Entry 8E3H (electron microscopy, 6.50 A resolution (low resolution: residue-level contacts below are approximate; hydrogen-bond / salt-bridge calls are withheld)); this record covers chains c and d of the 7 polymer chains in the assembly.

# Chain c (and d)
Molecule: Transcription termination factor Rho
Source organism: Escherichia coli
Notes: EC 3.6.4.-; chain d of this document is another copy of the same molecule, construct and numbering; everything in this record applies to it too
UniProt: A0A0A0GPI6 (A0A0A0GPI6_ECOLX); residues 1-419 here correspond to UniProt positions 25-443 (UniProt number = residue number + 24)
Amino-acid sequence (419 residues; row label = number of the first residue in the row):
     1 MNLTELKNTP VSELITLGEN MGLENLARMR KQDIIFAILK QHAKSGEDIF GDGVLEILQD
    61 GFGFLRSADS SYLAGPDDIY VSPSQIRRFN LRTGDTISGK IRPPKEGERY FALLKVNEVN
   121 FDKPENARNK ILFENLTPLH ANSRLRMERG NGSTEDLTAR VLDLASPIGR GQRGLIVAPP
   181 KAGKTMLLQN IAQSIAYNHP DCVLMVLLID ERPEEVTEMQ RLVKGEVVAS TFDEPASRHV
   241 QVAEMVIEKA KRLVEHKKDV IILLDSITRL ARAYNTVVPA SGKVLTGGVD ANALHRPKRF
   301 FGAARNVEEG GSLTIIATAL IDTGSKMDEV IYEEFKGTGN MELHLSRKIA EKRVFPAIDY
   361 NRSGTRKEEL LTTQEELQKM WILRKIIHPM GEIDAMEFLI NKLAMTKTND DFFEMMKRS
Not modelled in the structure: 418-419
Ion coordination: beryllium trifluoride ion: Lys184 (together with ADP)
Ligand contacts:
  - ADP / beryllium trifluoride, molecule 1: Thr158, Pro179, Pro180, Lys181, Ala182, Gly183, Lys184, Thr185, Met186, Asp265, Leu320, Phe355
  - ADP / beryllium trifluoride, molecule 2: Gly337, Thr365, Arg366, Lys367

# Chain c / chain d interface
Contacting residue pairs (54):
  Arg28(c) - Arg128(d)
  Pro180(c) - Gly337(d)
  Pro180(c) - Arg366(d)
  Lys181(c) - Glu342(d)
  Lys181(c) - Arg362(d)
  Lys181(c) - Ser363(d)
  Lys181(c) - Gly364(d)
  Lys181(c) - Arg366(d)
  Ala182(c) - Arg366(d)
  Met186(c) - Lys367(d)
  Asp210(c) - Lys298(d)
  Arg212(c) - Arg173(d)
  Arg212(c) - Thr338(d)
  Arg212(c) - Gly339(d)
  Arg212(c) - Asn340(d)
  Pro213(c) - Pro138(d)
  Pro213(c) - Arg305(d)
  Glu214(c) - Pro138(d)
  Glu214(c) - Leu139(d)
  Glu214(c) - Arg173(d)
  Glu214(c) - Ala304(d)
  Glu214(c) - Arg305(d)
  Thr217(c) - Pro138(d)
  Glu218(c) - His140(d)
  Arg221(c) - Glu308(d)
  Phe232(c) - Arg299(d)
  Phe232(c) - Gly302(d)
  Asp233(c) - Arg299(d)
  Asp233(c) - Arg305(d)
  Arg269(c) - Lys298(d)
  Arg269(c) - Gly337(d)
  Arg272(c) - Glu334(d)
  Thr276(c) - Asn292(d)
  Val278(c) - Lys283(d)
  Ala280(c) - Lys283(d)
  Val284(c) - Val284(d)
  Gly287(c) - Thr286(d)
  Gly288(c) - Leu285(d)
  Gly288(c) - Thr286(d)
  Thr323(c) - Glu333(d)
  Thr323(c) - Glu334(d)
  Gly324(c) - Glu329(d)
  Gly324(c) - Val330(d)
  Gly324(c) - Glu333(d)
  Lys326(c) - Thr286(d)
  Lys326(c) - Val330(d)
  Met327(c) - Leu285(d)
  Arg347(c) - Lys336(d)
  Lys352(c) - Lys385(d)
  Arg353(c) - Gly364(d)
  Arg353(c) - Thr365(d)
  Arg353(c) - Trp381(d)
  Arg353(c) - Lys385(d)
  Val354(c) - Lys385(d)
Also at the interface, not in a pair above, chain c (36 interface residues in all): Glu234, Pro279, Thr286, Asp322, Ser325, Glu351
Also at the interface, not in a pair above, chain d (42 interface residues in all): Thr137, Ser281, Gly287, Ala291, His295, Ala303, Asn306, Arg384

# In short
36 residues of chain c face 42 of chain d across their interface. Chain c binds ADP / beryllium trifluoride.
Chain c and chain d are both Transcription termination factor Rho (Escherichia coli); the structure,
Escherichia coli Rho-dependent transcription pre-termination complex containing 18 nt long RNA spacer,
Mg-ADP-BeF3, and NusG; Rho ..., was determined by electron microscopy, deposited together with 8E3F, 8E5K,
8E5L, 8E5O, 8E5P, 8E6W and 3 further entries.
